PDB entry 6YUB | X-ray diffraction, 2.19 A resolution | chains A and B

[Chain A]
Protein: Adenylyltransferase and sulfurtransferase uba4
From: Chaetomium thermophilum
UniProt: G0SC54 (G0SC54_CHATD); numbering as in UniProt (aligned over 3-444)
Sequence (442 residues; row label = number of the first residue in the row):
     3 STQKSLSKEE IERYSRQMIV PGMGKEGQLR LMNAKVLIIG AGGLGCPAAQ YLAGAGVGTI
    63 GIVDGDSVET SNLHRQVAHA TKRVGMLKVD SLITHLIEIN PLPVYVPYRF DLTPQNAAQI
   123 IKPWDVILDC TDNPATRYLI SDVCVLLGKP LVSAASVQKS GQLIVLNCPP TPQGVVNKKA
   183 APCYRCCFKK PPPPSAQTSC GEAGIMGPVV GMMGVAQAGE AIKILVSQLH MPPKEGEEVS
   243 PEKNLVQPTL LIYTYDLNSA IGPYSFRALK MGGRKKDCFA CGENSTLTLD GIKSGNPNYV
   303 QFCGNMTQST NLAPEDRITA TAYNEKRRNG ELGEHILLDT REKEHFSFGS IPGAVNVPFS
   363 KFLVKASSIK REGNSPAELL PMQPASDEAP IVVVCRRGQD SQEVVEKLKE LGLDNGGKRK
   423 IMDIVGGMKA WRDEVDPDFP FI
Unresolved in the structure: 194-205, 303-305, 374-377
Bound ions: Zn2+: Cys185, Cys188, Cys280, Cys283
From the paper describing this entry:
  - higher-order assembly contacts with a neighbouring Adenylyltransferase and sulfurtransferase uba4: Arg398, Arg399, Glu405
  - mutagenesis - R18A, R77A, D134A, R269A, K272A: decreased catalytic activity
  - mutagenesis - M273A, Y301A, C305A: unchanged catalytic activity
  - mutagenesis - N307A/M308A: increased catalytic activity
  - catalytic residues: Cys397 (proposed by the authors, not directly observed)
  - catalytic residues: Cys202
  - conformationally variable residues (order/disorder transition): Thr72 to Met88
  - mutagenesis - R18A/R77A, D134A/Q164A: decreased binding to Urm1
  - post-translational modification sites: Lys161, Lys191, Lys192

[Chain B]
Protein: Adenylyltransferase and sulfurtransferase uba4
From: Chaetomium thermophilum
UniProt: G0SC54 (G0SC54_CHATD); residue numbers follow UniProt; this construct covers 2-304
Sequence (303 residues; row label = number of the first residue in the row):
     2 GSTQKSLSKE EIERYSRQMI VPGMGKEGQL RLMNAKVLII GAGGLGCPAA QYLAGAGVGT
    62 IGIVDGDSVE TSNLHRQVAH ATKRVGMLKV DSLITHLIEI NPLPVYVPYR FDLTPQNAAQ
   122 IIKPWDVILD CTDNPATRYL ISDVCVLLGK PLVSAASVQK SGQLIVLNCP PTPQGVVNKK
   182 AAPCYRCCFK KPPPPSAQTS CGEAGIMGPV VGMMGVAQAG EAIKILVSQL HMPPKEGEEV
   242 SPEKNLVQPT LLIYTYDLNS AIGPYSFRAL KMGGRKKDCF ACGENSTLTL DGIKSGNPNY
   302 VQF
Unresolved in the structure: 192-205
Bound ions: Zn2+: Cys185, Cys188, Cys280, Cys283

[Interface between chain A and chain B]
Contacting residue pairs - 151 pairs, chain A then chain B:
  Glu14(A) - Ser73(B)
  Arg15(A) - Thr72(B)
  Arg15(A) - Ser73(B)
  Arg15(A) - Leu75(B)
  Arg15(A) - Thr83(B)  hydrogen bond
  Ser17(A) - Ser73(B)
  Arg18(A) - Glu71(B)  salt bridge
  Arg18(A) - Ser73(B)  hydrogen bond
  Arg18(A) - Asn74(B)  hydrogen bond
  Arg18(A) - Gly206(B)
  Gln19(A) - His76(B)  hydrogen bond
  Ile21(A) - Gly206(B)
  Val22(A) - Gly206(B)
  Val22(A) - Ile207(B)
  Val22(A) - Met208(B)  hydrophobic
  Val22(A) - Leu259(B)  hydrophobic
  Pro23(A) - Leu259(B)
  Gly24(A) - Leu259(B)
  Met25(A) - Met208(B)  hydrophobic
  Met25(A) - Leu259(B)
  Pro49(A) - Tyr53(B)
  Gln52(A) - Gln52(B)  hydrogen bond
  Gln52(A) - Val79(B)
  Tyr53(A) - Pro49(B)
  Tyr53(A) - Arg77(B)
  Tyr53(A) - Val79(B)
  Tyr53(A) - Gly209(B)
  Tyr53(A) - Pro210(B)
  Tyr53(A) - Gly213(B)
  Gly56(A) - His76(B)
  Thr72(A) - Glu14(B)
  Thr72(A) - Arg15(B)
  Ser73(A) - Glu14(B)
  Ser73(A) - Arg15(B)
  Ser73(A) - Arg18(B)
  Leu75(A) - Arg15(B)
  Leu75(A) - Ile101(B)
  His76(A) - Arg18(B)
  His76(A) - Gln19(B)
  His76(A) - Gly56(B)
  Arg77(A) - Arg18(B)
  Val79(A) - Gln52(B)
  Val79(A) - Tyr53(B)  hydrophobic
  Val79(A) - His97(B)  hydrogen bond (backbone-side chain)
  Val79(A) - Ile101(B)
  Ala82(A) - Glu100(B)
  Thr83(A) - Arg15(B)  hydrogen bond
  Thr83(A) - Glu100(B)  hydrogen bond (backbone-backbone)
  Thr83(A) - Ile101(B)  hydrogen bond (side chain-backbone)
  Thr83(A) - Pro103(B)
  Lys84(A) - Glu100(B)  salt bridge
  His97(A) - Val79(B)  hydrogen bond (side chain-backbone)
  His97(A) - His97(B)
  Glu100(A) - Ala82(B)
  Glu100(A) - Thr83(B)  hydrogen bond (backbone-backbone)
  Ile101(A) - Leu75(B)
  Ile101(A) - Val79(B)
  Ile101(A) - His81(B)
  Ile101(A) - Thr83(B)  hydrogen bond (backbone-side chain)
  Pro103(A) - Thr83(B)
  Gln160(A) - Ile21(B)
  Gln160(A) - Pro23(B)
  Gly206(A) - Arg18(B)
  Gly206(A) - Ile21(B)
  Gly206(A) - Val22(B)
  Ile207(A) - Arg18(B)
  Ile207(A) - Gln19(B)
  Ile207(A) - Val22(B)
  Met208(A) - Val22(B)  hydrophobic
  Met208(A) - Met25(B)  hydrophobic
  Met208(A) - Ile224(B)  hydrophobic
  Gly209(A) - Tyr53(B)
  Pro210(A) - Tyr53(B)
  Pro210(A) - Val217(B)
  Pro210(A) - Gly221(B)
  Pro210(A) - Ile224(B)  hydrophobic
  Gly213(A) - Tyr53(B)
  Met214(A) - Met214(B)
  Met214(A) - Val217(B)
  Met214(A) - Ala218(B)  hydrophobic
  Val217(A) - Pro210(B)
  Val217(A) - Met214(B)  hydrophobic
  Ala218(A) - Met214(B)  hydrophobic
  Gly221(A) - Pro210(B)
  Gly221(A) - Tyr257(B)  hydrogen bond (backbone-side chain)
  Glu222(A) - Ala262(B)
  Glu222(A) - Ile263(B)  hydrogen bond (side chain-backbone)
  Ile224(A) - Met208(B)  hydrophobic
  Ile224(A) - Pro210(B)  hydrophobic
  Ile224(A) - Tyr257(B)
  Lys225(A) - Tyr255(B)
  Lys225(A) - Tyr257(B)
  Lys225(A) - Asp258(B)
  Lys225(A) - Leu259(B)
  Lys225(A) - Ser261(B)
  Lys225(A) - Ile263(B)
  Ser229(A) - Leu259(B)  hydrogen bond (side chain-backbone)
  Ser229(A) - Asn260(B)  hydrogen bond (side chain-backbone)
  Leu231(A) - Asn260(B)
  Glu244(A) - Ser261(B)  hydrogen bond (backbone-side chain)
  Lys245(A) - Asn260(B)
  Lys245(A) - Ser261(B)
  Lys245(A) - Ala262(B)  hydrogen bond (backbone-backbone)
  Asn246(A) - Ser261(B)  hydrogen bond
  Asn246(A) - Ala262(B)
  Asn246(A) - Ile263(B)
  Asn246(A) - Gly264(B)
  Leu247(A) - Ala262(B)  hydrophobic
  Thr251(A) - Ile263(B)  hydrogen bond (side chain-backbone)
  Thr251(A) - Gly264(B)
  Thr251(A) - Pro265(B)
  Leu253(A) - Phe268(B)  hydrophobic
  Tyr257(A) - Gly221(B)  hydrogen bond (side chain-backbone)
  Tyr257(A) - Ile224(B)
  Tyr257(A) - Lys225(B)
  Asp258(A) - Lys225(B)
  Leu259(A) - Pro23(B)
  Leu259(A) - Gly24(B)
  Leu259(A) - Met25(B)
  Leu259(A) - Lys225(B)
  Leu259(A) - Ser229(B)  hydrogen bond (backbone-side chain)
  Asn260(A) - Ser229(B)
  Asn260(A) - Leu231(B)
  Asn260(A) - Lys245(B)
  Ser261(A) - Lys225(B)  hydrogen bond (backbone-side chain)
  Ser261(A) - Glu244(B)  hydrogen bond (side chain-backbone)
  Ser261(A) - Lys245(B)
  Ser261(A) - Asn246(B)  hydrogen bond
  Ala262(A) - Glu222(B)
  Ala262(A) - Lys225(B)
  Ala262(A) - Lys245(B)  hydrogen bond (backbone-backbone)
  Ala262(A) - Asn246(B)
  Ala262(A) - Leu247(B)  hydrophobic
  Ile263(A) - Leu165(B)  hydrophobic
  Ile263(A) - Glu222(B)  hydrogen bond (backbone-side chain)
  Ile263(A) - Lys225(B)
  Ile263(A) - Asn246(B)
  Ile263(A) - Thr251(B)  hydrogen bond (backbone-side chain)
  Gly264(A) - Asn246(B)
  Gly264(A) - Thr251(B)
  Gly264(A) - Ala270(B)
  Pro265(A) - Ala270(B)  hydrophobic
  Phe268(A) - Leu253(B)  hydrophobic
  Phe268(A) - Phe268(B)  hydrophobic
  Ala270(A) - Gly264(B)
  Ala270(A) - Pro265(B)
  Arg319(A) - Tyr266(B)
  Thr321(A) - Tyr266(B)
  Thr321(A) - Arg269(B)
  Val427(A) - Tyr266(B)  hydrophobic
  Glu436(A) - Arg269(B)  salt bridge
Interface residues without a listed pair, chain A (74 interface residues in all): Ala57, Asn74, His81, Arg85, Ile99, Asn102, Ala220, Val228, Ile320, Thr323
Interface residues without a listed pair, chain B (68 interface residues in all): Glu11, Ser17, Ala57, Asn102

[In short]
Chain A and chain B form an interface of 74 and 68 residues respectively, with 28 hydrogen bonds and 3 salt
bridges. Polar contacts include Arg18(A)-Glu71(B), Lys84(A)-Glu100(B) and Glu436(A)-Arg269(B). From the paper:
catalytic residues Cys397(A) and Cys202(A); R18A, R77A and D134A of chain A, among others, reduce catalytic
activity; 11 substitutions were tested in all.
Here chain A is Adenylyltransferase and sulfurtransferase uba4 and chain B is Adenylyltransferase and
sulfurtransferase uba4, both from Chaetomium thermophilum. Entry 6YUB (Crystal structure of Uba4 from
Chaetomium thermophilum) was determined by X-ray diffraction together with 6YUC and 6Z6S from the same study.
